PDB entry 3CBB | X-ray diffraction, 2.00 A resolution | chains D and A of the 4 polymer chains in the assembly

Chain D:
Molecule: Hepatocyte Nuclear Factor 4-alpha promoter element DNA
Sequence (21 nucleotides; row label = number of the first residue in the row):
     1 AGGGACTGAACTTTGGACTTC

Chain A:
Name: Hepatocyte Nuclear Factor 4-alpha, DNA binding domain
From: Homo sapiens
Notes: fragment: DNA binding domain
Reference sequence: P41235 (HNF4A_HUMAN); residues 49-126 here correspond to UniProt positions 58-135 (UniProt number = residue number + 9)
Amino-acid sequence (78 residues; row label = number of the first residue in the row):
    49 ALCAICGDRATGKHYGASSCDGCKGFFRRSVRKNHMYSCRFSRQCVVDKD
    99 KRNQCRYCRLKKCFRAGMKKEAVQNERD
Not modelled in the structure: 125-126
Curated features (UniProtKB/Swiss-Prot):
  - zinc finger (NR C4-type): Cys51 to Cys71, Cys87 to Cys111
Metal / ion sites: Zn2+ site 1: Cys51, Cys54, Cys68, Cys71; Zn2+ site 2: Cys87, Cys93, Cys103, Cys106
What the authors report for this chain:
  - self-association interface (contacts with another copy of this molecule); pairs are residue here / residue on that copy: Arg88-Asp126 (salt bridge), Gln102-Glu124 (hydrogen bond)
  - binding site for Hepatocyte Nuclear Factor 4-alpha promoter element DNA: His62, Tyr63, Lys72, Arg76, Gln122, Arg125
  - specificity-determining residues: Arg76
  - disease-associated variants - G115S (over 50%), V121I, R125W (over 50%), D126H, D126Y: decreased signaling
  - disease-associated variants - G115S (-3.0 deg), V121I: decreased stability
  - disease-associated variants - G115S: abolished binding to Hepatocyte Nuclear Factor 4-alpha promoter element DNA
  - disease-associated variants - V121I, R125W, D126H, D126Y: decreased binding to Hepatocyte Nuclear Factor 4-alpha promoter element DNA
  - disease-associated variants - R125W, D126H: unchanged stability
  - post-translational modification sites: Ser78, Arg91 (citing earlier work)
  - contacts within the chain: Ser78-Tyr85 (hydrogen bond)

Interface between chain D and chain A:
Contacting residue pairs - 13 pairs, chain D then chain A:
  DT13(D) - Arg104(A)  hydrogen bond to the phosphate
  DT14(D) - Phe74(A)  phosphate contact
  DT14(D) - Arg77(A)  salt bridge to the phosphate
  DT14(D) - Asn101(A)  phosphate contact
  DT14(D) - Arg104(A)  salt bridge to the phosphate
  DG15(D) - Asp69(A)  sugar contact
  DG15(D) - Gly70(A)  sugar contact
  DG15(D) - Arg77(A)  hydrogen bond to the base
  DG15(D) - Arg100(A)  salt bridge to the phosphate
  DG15(D) - Asn101(A)  hydrogen bond to the phosphate
  DG15(D) - Arg107(A)  salt bridge to the phosphate
  DG16(D) - Arg57(A)  salt bridge to the phosphate
  DG16(D) - Asp69(A)  base contact
Interface residues without a listed pair, chain D (5 interface residues in all): DC18
Interface residues without a listed pair, chain A (11 interface residues in all): Asp56, Lys72

In short:
5 residues of chain D face 11 of chain A across their interface; the contacts include 3 hydrogen bonds and 5
salt bridges. Polar contacts include DG15(D)-Arg77(A), DT13(D)-Arg104(A) and DG15(D)-Asn101(A). From the
paper: a binding site for Hepatocyte Nuclear Factor 4-alpha promoter element DNA at His62(A), Tyr63(A) and
Lys72(A) among others; G115S, V121I and R125W of chain A, among others, reduce signaling; 5 substitutions were
tested in all.
Here chain D is Hepatocyte Nuclear Factor 4-alpha promoter element DNA and chain A is Hepatocyte Nuclear
Factor 4-alpha, DNA binding domain (Homo sapiens). Entry 3CBB (Crystal Structure of Hepatocyte Nuclear Factor
4alpha in complex with DNA: Diabetes Gene Product) was determined by X-ray diffraction.
